7CTG - chains B and D of the 5 polymer chains in the assembly; structure by electron microscopy, 5.00 A resolution (low resolution: residue-level contacts below are approximate; hydrogen-bond / salt-bridge calls are withheld).

== Chain B ==
Protein: Origin recognition complex subunit 2
From: Homo sapiens
UniProt: Q13416 (ORC2_HUMAN); residues 1-577 here = UniProt positions 1-577
Amino-acid sequence (577 residues; numbered 1 to 577; the number before each row is that of its first residue):
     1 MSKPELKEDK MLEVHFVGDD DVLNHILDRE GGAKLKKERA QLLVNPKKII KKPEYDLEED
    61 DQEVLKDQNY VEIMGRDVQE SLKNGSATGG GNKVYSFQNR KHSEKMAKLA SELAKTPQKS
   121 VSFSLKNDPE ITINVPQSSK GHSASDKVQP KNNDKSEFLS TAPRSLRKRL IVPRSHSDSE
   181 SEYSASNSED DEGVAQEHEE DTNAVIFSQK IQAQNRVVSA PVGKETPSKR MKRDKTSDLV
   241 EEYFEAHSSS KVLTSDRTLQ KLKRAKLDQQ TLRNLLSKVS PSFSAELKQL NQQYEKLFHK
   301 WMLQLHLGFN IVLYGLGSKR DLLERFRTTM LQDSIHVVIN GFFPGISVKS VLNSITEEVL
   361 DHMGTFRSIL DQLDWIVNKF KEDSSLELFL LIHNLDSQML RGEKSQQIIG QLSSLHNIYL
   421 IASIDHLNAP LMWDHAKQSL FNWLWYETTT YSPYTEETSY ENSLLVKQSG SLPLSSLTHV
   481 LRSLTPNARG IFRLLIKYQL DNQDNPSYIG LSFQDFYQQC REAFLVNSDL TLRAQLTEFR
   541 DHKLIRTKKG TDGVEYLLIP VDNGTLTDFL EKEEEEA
Disordered / not traced: 1-268, 467-470, 561, 576-577
Swiss-Prot annotation at these positions:
  - modified residue: Thr-116 (Phosphothreonine), Ser-122 (Phosphoserine), Ser-138 (Phosphoserine), Thr-226 (Phosphothreonine), Ser-248 (Phosphoserine), Ser-280 (Phosphoserine)

== Chain D ==
Protein: Origin recognition complex subunit 4
From: Homo sapiens
UniProt: O43929 (ORC4_HUMAN); residues 1-436 here = UniProt positions 1-436
Amino-acid sequence (436 residues; each row starts with the number of its first residue):
     1 MSSRKSKSNS LIHTECLSQV QRILRERFCR QSPHSNLFGV QVQYKHLSEL LKRTALHGES
    61 NSVLIIGPRG SGKTMLINHA LKELMEIEEV SENVLQVHLN GLLQINDKIA LKEITRQLNL
   121 ENVVGDKVFG SFAENLSFLL EALKKGDRTS SCPVIFILDE FDLFAHHKNQ TLLYNLFDIS
   181 QSAQTPIAVI GLTCRLDILE LLEKRVKSRF SHRQIHLMNS FGFPQYVKIF KEQLSLPAEF
   241 PDKVFAEKWN ENVQYLSEDR SVQEVLQKHF NISKNLRSLH MLLMLALNRV TASHPFMTAV
   301 DLMEASQLCS MDSKANIVHG LSVLEICLII AMKHLNDIYE EEPFNFQMVY NEFQKFVQRK
   361 AHSVYNFEKP VVMKAFEHLQ QLELIKPMER TSGNSEREYQ LMKLLLDNTQ IMNALQKYPN
   421 CPTDVRQWAT SSLSWL
Disordered / not traced: 1-13, 90, 147-151, 389-395, 433-436
Differences from the reference sequence: conflict Glu-396 (Gln in O43929)
Ligand contacts: ATP (adenosine-5'-triphosphate): Gln-31, His-34, Asn-36, Leu-37, Phe-38, Val-40, Pro-68, Arg-69, Gly-70, Ser-71, Gly-72, Lys-73, Thr-74, Met-75, Asp-159, Leu-276, Arg-277, His-280
Swiss-Prot annotation at these positions:
  - binding site (ATP): Gly-67 to Thr-74
  - modified residue: Lys-7 (N6-methyllysine)
  - natural variant: Tyr-174 (Y174C: In MGORS2)
  - mutagenesis: Lys-73 (K73A/E: Impairs ORC complex formation), Asp-159 to Glu-160 (Impairs ORC complex formation)

== Interface between chain B and chain D ==
Residue-residue contacts - 4 pairs, chain B then chain D:
  Arg-489(B) / Lys-168(D)
  Glu-522(B) / His-166(D)
  Phe-524(B) / Ile-105(D)
  Phe-524(B) / Leu-163(D)
Interface residues without a listed pair, chain B (4 interface residues in all): Ala-523

== In short ==
The chain B/chain D interface involves 4 residues from each chain. Bound to chain D: ATP. UniProt lists 8
ATP-binding residues and 3 mutagenesis sites on chain D.
Chain B is Origin recognition complex subunit 2 and chain D is Origin recognition complex subunit 4, both from
Homo sapiens; the structure, Human Origin Recognition Complex, ORC1-5 State I, was determined by electron
microscopy, deposited together with 7CTE and 7CTF.
